Entry 4OMC (X-ray diffraction, 2.30 A resolution); this record covers chains A and H.

Chain A:
Molecule: Furin
Organism: Homo sapiens
Notes: EC 3.4.21.75
UniProt: P09958 (FURIN_HUMAN); residue numbers follow UniProt; this construct covers 108-574
Amino-acid sequence (482 residues; each row starts with the number of its first residue):
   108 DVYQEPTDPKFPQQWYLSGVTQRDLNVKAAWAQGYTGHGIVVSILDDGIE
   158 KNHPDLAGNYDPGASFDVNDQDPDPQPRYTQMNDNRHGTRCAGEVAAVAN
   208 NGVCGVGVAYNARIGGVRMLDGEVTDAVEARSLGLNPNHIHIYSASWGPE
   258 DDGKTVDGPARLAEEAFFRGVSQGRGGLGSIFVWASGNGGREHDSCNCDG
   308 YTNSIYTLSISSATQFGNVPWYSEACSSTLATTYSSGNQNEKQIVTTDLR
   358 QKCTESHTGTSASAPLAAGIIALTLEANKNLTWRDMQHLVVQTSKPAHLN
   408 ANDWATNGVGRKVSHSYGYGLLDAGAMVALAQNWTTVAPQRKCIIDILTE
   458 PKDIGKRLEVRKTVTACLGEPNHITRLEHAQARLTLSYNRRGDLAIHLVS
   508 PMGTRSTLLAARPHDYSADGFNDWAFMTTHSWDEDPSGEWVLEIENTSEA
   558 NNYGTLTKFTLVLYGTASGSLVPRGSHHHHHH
Disordered / not traced: 108, 575-589
Disulfide bonds: C211-C360, C303-C333, C450-C474
Construct notes: expression tag (575-589)
Metal / ion sites: Ca2+ site 1: D115, D162, V205, N208, V210, G212; Ca2+ site 2: D174, D179, D181; Ca2+ site 3: D258, D301, E331; Na+: T309, S311, T314
Curated features (UniProtKB/Swiss-Prot):
  - motif: R498 to D500 (Cell attachment site)
  - active site (Charge relay system): D153, H194, S368
  - binding site (Ca(2+)): D115, D162, D174, D179, D181, V205, N208, V210, G212, D258, D301, E331
  - binding site (substrate): D154, D191, N192, E236, S253 to D258, D264, A292 to N295, D306, Y308, S368
  - glycosylation (N-linked (GlcNAc...) asparagine): N387, N440, N553
  - natural variant: W547 (W547R: In cell line LoVo)
  - mutagenesis: D153 (D153N: Loss of catalytic activity and propeptide first cleavage. Abnormal accumulation in the early secretory pathway)

Chain H:
Molecule: meta-guanidinomethyl-phenylacetyl-Arg-Val-Arg-(amidomethyl)benzamidine
Amino-acid sequence (5 residues; each row starts with the number of its first residue):
     1 XRVRX
Modified residues: 2UC (1-[3-(2-oxoethyl)benzyl]guanidine) at position 1; 00S (4-(aminomethyl)benzenecarboximidamide) at position 5

How chain A and chain H interact:
Contacting residue pairs - 37 pairs, chain A then chain H:
  D154(A) - R4(H)  salt bridge
  D191(A) - R4(H)  hydrogen bond (backbone-side chain)
  N192(A) - R4(H)  hydrogen bond
  H194(A) - R4(H)
  H194(A) - 00S_5(H)
  L227(A) - R4(H)
  V231(A) - 2UC_1(H)
  V231(A) - R2(H)
  T232(A) - 2UC_1(H)
  D233(A) - 2UC_1(H)
  E236(A) - 2UC_1(H)
  E236(A) - R2(H)  salt bridge
  S253(A) - R4(H)
  S253(A) - 00S_5(H)
  W254(A) - V3(H)
  W254(A) - 00S_5(H)
  G255(A) - R2(H)
  G255(A) - V3(H)  hydrogen bond (backbone-backbone)
  G255(A) - 00S_5(H)
  P256(A) - 2UC_1(H)
  P256(A) - R2(H)
  P256(A) - 00S_5(H)
  E257(A) - 2UC_1(H)
  D258(A) - 00S_5(H)
  D264(A) - 2UC_1(H)
  D264(A) - R2(H)  salt bridge
  G265(A) - R2(H)  hydrogen bond (backbone-side chain)
  A267(A) - 2UC_1(H)
  A292(A) - 00S_5(H)
  S293(A) - 00S_5(H)
  G294(A) - 00S_5(H)
  N295(A) - 00S_5(H)
  D306(A) - 00S_5(H)
  Y308(A) - R2(H)  hydrogen bond
  T309(A) - 00S_5(H)
  T367(A) - 00S_5(H)
  S368(A) - 00S_5(H)
Interface residues without a listed pair, chain A (28 interface residues in all): W291

Summary:
28 residues of chain A and 5 residues of chain H are in contact, with 5 hydrogen bonds and 3 salt bridges.
Polar pairs include D154(A)-R4(H), E236(A)-R2(H) and D264(A)-R2(H).
Chain A is Furin (Homo sapiens) and chain H is
meta-guanidinomethyl-phenylacetyl-Arg-Val-Arg-(amidomethyl)benzamidine; the structure, X-ray structure of
human furin in complex with the competitive inhibitor meta-guanidinomethyl-Phac-RVR-Amba, was determined by
X-ray diffraction together with 4OMD from the same study.
